PDB entry 3LQD | X-ray diffraction, 2.80 A resolution | chains A and C of the 4 polymer chains in the assembly

# Chain A (and C)
Molecule: Hemoglobin subunit alpha
Organism: Lepus europaeus
Notes: chain C of this document is another copy of the same molecule, construct and numbering; everything in this record applies to it too
Amino-acid sequence (141 residues; numbered 1 to 141; the number before each row is that of its first residue):
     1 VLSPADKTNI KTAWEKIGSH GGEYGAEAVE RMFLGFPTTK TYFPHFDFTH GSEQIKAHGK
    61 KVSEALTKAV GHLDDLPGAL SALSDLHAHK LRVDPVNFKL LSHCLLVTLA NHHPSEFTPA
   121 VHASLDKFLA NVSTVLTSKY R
Bound ions: heme Fe: H87 (together with oxygen molecule)
Ligand contacts:
  - heme (HEM): M32, T39, Y42, F43, H45, F46, H58, K61, V62, A65, L66, L83, L86, H87, L91, V93, N97, F98, L101, L105, V132, L136
  - oxygen molecule (OXY): F43, H58, V62, H87

# How chain A and chain C interact
Residue-residue contacts (14; chain A residue first):
  V1(A) with S138(C), hydrogen bond (backbone-side chain); Y140(C), hydrophobic
  S3(A) with K139(C); Y140(C)
  P4(A) with Y140(C); R141(C)
  K127(A) with K139(C), hydrogen bond (side chain-backbone)
  T134(A) with V1(C)
  S138(A) with V1(C), hydrogen bond (side chain-backbone)
  K139(A) with K127(C), hydrogen bond (backbone-side chain)
  Y140(A) with V1(C), hydrophobic; L2(C); S3(C); P4(C)
Also at the interface, not in a pair above, chain A (12 interface residues in all): L2, P77, V135, R141
Also at the interface, not in a pair above, chain C (12 interface residues in all): P77, T134, V135

# Summary
Chain A and chain C each contribute 12 residues to their interface; the contacts include 4 hydrogen bonds.
Among the polar pairs are V1(A)-S138(C) and K127(A)-K139(C). Ligands of chain A: heme and oxygen molecule.
Both chains are Hemoglobin subunit alpha (Lepus europaeus). Entry 3LQD (Crystal structure determination of
Lepus europaeus 2.8 A resolution) was determined by X-ray diffraction.
